PDB entry 8TO2 | electron microscopy, 2.00 A resolution | chains m and p of the 29 polymer chains in the assembly

== Chain m ==
Name: Allophycocyanin beta chain
Organism: Synechocystis sp. PCC 6803
UniProtKB: Q01952 (APCB_SYNY3); numbering as in UniProt (aligned over 1-161)
Amino-acid sequence (161 residues; each row starts with the number of its first residue):
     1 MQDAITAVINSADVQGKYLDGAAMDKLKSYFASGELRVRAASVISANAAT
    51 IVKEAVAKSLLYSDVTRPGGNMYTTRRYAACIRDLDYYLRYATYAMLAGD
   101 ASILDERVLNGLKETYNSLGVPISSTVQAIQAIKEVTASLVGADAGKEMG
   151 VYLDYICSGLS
Covalent attachments: phycocyanobilin (CYC) linked to Cys81
Residues lining bound ligands:
  - phycocyanobilin (CYC), molecule 1: Leu60, Val65, Asn71, Met72, Arg76, Arg77, Ala80, Arg83, Asp84, Leu85, Tyr87, Tyr88, Tyr91, Arg107, Val108, Leu112, Thr115, Tyr116, Leu119, Val121, Pro122, Ser125, Thr126
  - phycocyanobilin (CYC), molecule 2: Leu61, Tyr62, Thr66, Tyr73, Thr74, Thr75, Tyr78
Curated features (UniProtKB/Swiss-Prot):
  - binding site ((2R,3E)-phycocyanobilin): Cys81
  - modified residue: Asn71 (N4-methylasparagine)

== Chain p ==
Name: Translation initiation factor IF-2
Organism: Synechocystis sp. PCC 6803
UniProtKB: A0A6P1VGS4 (A0A6P1VGS4_9SYNC); residue numbers follow UniProt; this construct covers 1-121
Amino-acid sequence (121 residues; numbered 1 to 121; the number before each row is that of its first residue):
     1 MLKKLFGAKKEFYVQLDESQAPAQVEEADVAIVKSEVAPVEKPAPTTSKK
    51 TSIKKKSATKAAAPVETPASAPVAPAPKAKVDPSQVAFASGDPIPQNVAR
   101 RTPGPSLNRFKEMARQVKVKR
Disordered / not traced: 1-82, 119-121

== How chain m and chain p interact ==
Contacting residue pairs (37; chain m residue first):
  Gln15(m) - Asn97(p)
  Gln15(m) - Val98(p)
  Gln15(m) - Ala99(p)  hydrogen bond (side chain-backbone)
  Lys17(m) - Asn97(p)  hydrogen bond (side chain-backbone)
  Asp20(m) - Asn97(p)  hydrogen bond
  Ala22(m) - Ile94(p)
  Ala22(m) - Pro95(p)
  Ala22(m) - Gln96(p)  hydrogen bond (backbone-side chain)
  Ala22(m) - Asn97(p)
  Ala23(m) - Gln96(p)  hydrogen bond (backbone-side chain)
  Asp25(m) - Ile94(p)
  Lys26(m) - Phe88(p)
  Lys26(m) - Ile94(p)
  Lys26(m) - Gln96(p)
  Ser29(m) - Ile94(p)
  Tyr30(m) - Phe88(p)  hydrophobic
  Ala32(m) - Gln85(p)
  Ser33(m) - Gln85(p)
  Ser33(m) - Val86(p)
  Ser33(m) - Phe88(p)
  Leu36(m) - Pro83(p)
  Leu36(m) - Val86(p)  hydrophobic
  Arg37(m) - Val86(p)
  Gly99(m) - Phe88(p)
  Asp144(m) - Pro83(p)
  Asp144(m) - Ser84(p)  hydrogen bond (side chain-backbone)
  Asp144(m) - Val86(p)
  Ala145(m) - Val86(p)
  Lys147(m) - Ser90(p)
  Glu148(m) - Val86(p)
  Glu148(m) - Ala87(p)
  Glu148(m) - Phe88(p)  hydrogen bond (side chain-backbone)
  Glu148(m) - Ala89(p)  hydrogen bond (side chain-backbone)
  Glu148(m) - Ser90(p)  hydrogen bond
  Val151(m) - Ala89(p)  hydrophobic
  Val151(m) - Ser90(p)
  Tyr152(m) - Ala89(p)
Interface residues without a listed pair, chain m (22 interface residues in all): Ala4, Val8

== Overview ==
Chain m and chain p form an interface of 22 and 14 residues respectively; the contacts include 9 hydrogen
bonds. Among the polar pairs are Gln15(m)-Ala99(p), Lys17(m)-Asn97(p) and Asp20(m)-Asn97(p). Ligands of chain
m: phycocyanobilin. Phycocyanobilin is covalently linked to Cys81(m).
Chain m is Allophycocyanin beta chain and chain p is Translation initiation factor IF-2, both from
Synechocystis sp. PCC 6803; the structure, Bottom cylinder of high-resolution phycobilisome quenched by OCP
(local refinement), was determined by electron microscopy together with 8TPJ from the same study.
